6JAX - chain A; structure by X-ray diffraction, 1.70 A resolution.

# Chain A
Protein: Group II chitinase
From: Ostrinia furnacalis
Notes: EC 3.2.1.14
Reference sequence: A0A221ZS22 (A0A221ZS22_OSTFU); aligned to UniProt positions 1606-2004 over residues 1606-2004
Amino-acid sequence (389 residues; each row starts with the number of its first residue; note: 10 numbers in that range are skipped by the numbering (no residue carries them; nothing is unmodelled there)):
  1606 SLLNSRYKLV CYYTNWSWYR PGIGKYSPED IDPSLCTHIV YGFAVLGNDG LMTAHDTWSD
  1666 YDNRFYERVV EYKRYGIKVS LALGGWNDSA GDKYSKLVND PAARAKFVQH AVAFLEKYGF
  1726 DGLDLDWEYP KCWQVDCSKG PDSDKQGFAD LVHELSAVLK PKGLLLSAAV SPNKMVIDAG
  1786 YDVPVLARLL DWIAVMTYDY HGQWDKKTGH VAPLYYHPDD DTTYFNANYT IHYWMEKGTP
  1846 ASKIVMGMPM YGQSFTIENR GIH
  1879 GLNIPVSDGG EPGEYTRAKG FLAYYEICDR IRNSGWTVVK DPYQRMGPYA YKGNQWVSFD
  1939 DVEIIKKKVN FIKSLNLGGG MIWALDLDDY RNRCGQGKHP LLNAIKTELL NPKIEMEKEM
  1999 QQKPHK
Not modelled in the structure: 1993-2004
Disulfides: Cys-1616/Cys-1641, Cys-1737/Cys-1742, Cys-1906/Cys-1972
Covalently attached groups: N-acetylglucosamine (NAG) linked to Asn-1833
Residues lining bound ligands: 2-amino-2-deoxy-beta-D-glucopyranose (GCS): Trp-1621, Tyr-1624, Phe-1648, His-1660, Asp-1661, Trp-1691, Asn-1692, Glu-1733, Val-1740, Asn-1778, Met-1780, Asp-1804, Tyr-1805, Trp-1809, Phe-1830
What the authors report for this chain:
  - binding site for 2-amino-2-deoxy-beta-D-glucopyranose: Trp-1621, Tyr-1624, Trp-1691, Asn-1692, Trp-1809

# In short
Bound to chain A: 2-amino-2-deoxy-beta-D-glucopyranose. Covalently linked N-acetylglucosamine: at Asn-1833.
From the paper: a binding site for 2-amino-2-deoxy-beta-D-glucopyranose at Trp-1621, Tyr-1624 and Trp-1691
among others.
Chain A is Group II chitinase (Ostrinia furnacalis); the structure, Crystal structure of Ostrinia furnacalis
Group II chitinase catalytic domain 1 in complex with chitooctaose [(GlcN)8], was determined by X-ray
diffraction together with 6JAV, 6JAW and 6JAY from the same study.
